PDB entry 8YYL | electron microscopy, 4.01 A resolution (low resolution: residue-level contacts below are approximate; hydrogen-bond / salt-bridge calls are withheld) | chains B and C of the 3 polymer chains in the assembly

# Chain B
Name: Isoform Short of Insulin receptor
From: Homo sapiens
UniProtKB: P06213 (INSR_HUMAN), isoform P06213-2; numbering as in UniProt (aligned over 1-1370)
Sequence (1370 residues; row label = number of the first residue in the row):
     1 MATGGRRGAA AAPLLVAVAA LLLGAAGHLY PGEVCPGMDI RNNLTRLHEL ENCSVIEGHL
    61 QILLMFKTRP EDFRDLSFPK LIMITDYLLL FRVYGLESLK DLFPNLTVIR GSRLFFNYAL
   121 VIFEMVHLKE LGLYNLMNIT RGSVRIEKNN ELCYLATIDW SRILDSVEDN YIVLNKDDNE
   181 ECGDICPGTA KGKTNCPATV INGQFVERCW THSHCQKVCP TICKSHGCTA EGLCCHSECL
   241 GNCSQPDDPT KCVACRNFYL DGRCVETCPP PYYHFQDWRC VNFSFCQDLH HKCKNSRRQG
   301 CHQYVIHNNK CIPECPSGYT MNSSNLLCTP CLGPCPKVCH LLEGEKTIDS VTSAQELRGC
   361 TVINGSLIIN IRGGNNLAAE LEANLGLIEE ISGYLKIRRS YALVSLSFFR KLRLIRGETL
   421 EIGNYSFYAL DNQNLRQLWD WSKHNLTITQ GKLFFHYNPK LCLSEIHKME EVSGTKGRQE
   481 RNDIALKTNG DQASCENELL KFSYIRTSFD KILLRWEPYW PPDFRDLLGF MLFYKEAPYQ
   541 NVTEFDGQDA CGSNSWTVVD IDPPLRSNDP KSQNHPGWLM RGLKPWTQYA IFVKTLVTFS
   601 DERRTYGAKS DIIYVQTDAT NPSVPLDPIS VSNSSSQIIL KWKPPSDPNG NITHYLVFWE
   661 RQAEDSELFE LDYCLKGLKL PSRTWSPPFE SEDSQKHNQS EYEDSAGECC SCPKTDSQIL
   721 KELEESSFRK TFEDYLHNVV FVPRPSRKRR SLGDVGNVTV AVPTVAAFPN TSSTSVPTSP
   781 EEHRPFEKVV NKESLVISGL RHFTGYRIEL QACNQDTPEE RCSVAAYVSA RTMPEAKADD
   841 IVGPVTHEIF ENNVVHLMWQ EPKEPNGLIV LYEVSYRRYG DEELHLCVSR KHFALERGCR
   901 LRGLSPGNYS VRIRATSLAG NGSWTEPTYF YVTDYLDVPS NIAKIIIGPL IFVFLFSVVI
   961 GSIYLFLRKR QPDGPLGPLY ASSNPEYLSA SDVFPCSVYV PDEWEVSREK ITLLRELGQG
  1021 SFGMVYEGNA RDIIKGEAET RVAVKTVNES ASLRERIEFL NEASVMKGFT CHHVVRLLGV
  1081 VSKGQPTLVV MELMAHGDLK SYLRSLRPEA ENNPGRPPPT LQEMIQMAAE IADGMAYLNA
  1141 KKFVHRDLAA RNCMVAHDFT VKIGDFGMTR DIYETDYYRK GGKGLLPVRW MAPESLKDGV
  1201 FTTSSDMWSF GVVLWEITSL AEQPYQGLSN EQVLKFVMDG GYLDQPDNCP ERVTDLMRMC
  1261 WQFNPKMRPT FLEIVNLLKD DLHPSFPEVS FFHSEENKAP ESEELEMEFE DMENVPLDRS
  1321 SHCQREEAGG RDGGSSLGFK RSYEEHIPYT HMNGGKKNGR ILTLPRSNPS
Unresolved in the structure: 1-335, 403-408, 480-482, 678-716, 745-784, 817-819, 864-865, 935-1370
Swiss-Prot annotation at these positions:
  - region: E733 to F741 (Insulin-binding), Y999 (Important for interaction with IRS1, SHC1 and STAT5B)
  - site: F66 (Insulin-binding)
  - modified residue: S400 (Phosphoserine), Y401 (Phosphotyrosine), S407 (Phosphoserine), Y999 (Phosphotyrosine)
  - glycosylation (N-linked (GlcNAc...) asparagine): N43, N52, N105, N138, N242, N282, N322, N364, N424, N445, N541, N633, N651, N698
  - natural variant: N42 (N42K: In RMS), V55 (V55A: In LEPRCH), I56 (I56T: In LEPRCH), G58 (G58R: In LEPRCH), D86 (D86G: In IRAN type A), L89 (L89P: In IRAN type A), R113 (R113P: In LEPRCH), A119 (A119V: In LEPRCH), L120 (L120Q: In LEPRCH), I146 (I146M: In LEPRCH), V167 (V167L: In IRAN type A), P220 (P220L: In Ins resistance), 23 further natural variant entries in UniProt
  - mutagenesis: C462 (C462A: Does not affect S-nitrosylation), Y999 (Y999E: Abolishes interaction with IRS1 and SHC1; Y999F: Has no effect on insulin-stimulated autophosphorylation, but inhibits the biological activity of the receptor ...)
Cystine bridges: C339-C360, C674-C887, C813-C822

# Chain C
Name: Insulin
From: Homo sapiens
UniProtKB: P67973 (INS_BALPH); numbering as in UniProt (aligned over 3-51)
Sequence (49 residues; numbered 3 to 51; the number before each row is that of its first residue):
     3 NQHLCGSHLV EALYLVCGER GFFYTPKAGI VEQCCTSICS LYQLENYCN
Unresolved in the structure: 28-30
Cystine bridges: C7-C37, C19-C50, C36-C41

# Chain B / chain C interface
Residue-residue contacts (28; chain B residue first):
  P522(B) - H5(C)
  D523(B) - H5(C)
  D523(B) - C7(C)
  F524(B) - H5(C)
  F524(B) - C7(C)
  F524(B) - H10(C)
  R525(B) - C7(C)
  R566(B) - H5(C)
  R566(B) - H10(C)
  N568(B) - H10(C)
  E733(B) - G8(C)
  D734(B) - V33(C)
  H737(B) - G8(C)
  H737(B) - V12(C)
  H737(B) - I32(C)
  N738(B) - G31(C)
  N738(B) - I32(C)
  N738(B) - V33(C)
  N738(B) - E34(C)
  F741(B) - V12(C)
  V742(B) - F25(C)
  V742(B) - T27(C)
  V742(B) - Y49(C)
  P743(B) - F25(C)
  P743(B) - Y49(C)
  R744(B) - F25(C)
  R744(B) - N48(C)
  R744(B) - N51(C)
Interface residues without a listed pair, chain C (18 interface residues in all): S9, L15, C37, E47

# Summary
The interface between chain B and chain C involves 14 residues on one side and 18 on the other. Curated
annotation (UniProt) lists 2 mutagenesis sites on chain B.
Chain B is Isoform Short of Insulin receptor and chain C is Insulin, both from Homo sapiens; the structure,
Cryo-EM structure of the complex IR with one insulin, was determined by electron microscopy.
